5D08 - chain A; structure by X-ray diffraction, 1.75 A resolution.

# Chain A
Protein: Epoxyqueuosine reductase
Source organism: Bacillus subtilis (strain 168)
Notes: EC 1.17.99.6
UniProt: P97030 (QUEG_BACSU); numbering as in UniProt (aligned over 2-386)
Chain sequence (437 residues; numbered -27 to 409; the number before each row is that of its first residue; numbers below 1 keep their minus sign (Mse-27 is residue -27)):
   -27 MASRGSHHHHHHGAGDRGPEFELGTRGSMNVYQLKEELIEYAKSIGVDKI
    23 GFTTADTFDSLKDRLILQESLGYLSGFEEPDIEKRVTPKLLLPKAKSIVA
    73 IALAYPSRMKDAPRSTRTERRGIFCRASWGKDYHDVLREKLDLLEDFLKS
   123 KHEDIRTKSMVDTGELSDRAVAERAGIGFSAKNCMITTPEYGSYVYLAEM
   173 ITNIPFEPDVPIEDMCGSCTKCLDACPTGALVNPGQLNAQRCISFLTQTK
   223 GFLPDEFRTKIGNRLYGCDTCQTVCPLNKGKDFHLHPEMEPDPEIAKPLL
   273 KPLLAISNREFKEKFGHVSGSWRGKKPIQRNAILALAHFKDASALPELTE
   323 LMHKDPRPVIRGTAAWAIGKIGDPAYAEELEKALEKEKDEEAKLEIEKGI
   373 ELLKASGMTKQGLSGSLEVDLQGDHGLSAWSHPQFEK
Not modelled in the structure: -27 to 1, 386-409
Construct notes: initiating methionine (-27); expression tag (-26 to 1, 387-409)
Modified / non-standard residues: Mse-27, Mse1 (selenomethionine); Mse81, Mse132, Mse157, Mse172, Mse187, Mse261, Mse324, Mse380 (selenomethionine; parent Met)
Bound ions: 4Fe-4S cluster Fe site 1: Cys188, Cys191, Cys194, Cys247; 4Fe-4S cluster Fe site 2: Cys198, Cys214, Cys240, Cys243
Residues lining bound ligands:
  - cobalamin (B12): Ser32, Leu33, Arg36, Leu37, Gln40, Leu46, Ser47, Phe49, Glu50, Arg57, Tyr77, Cys97, Ala99, Tyr105, Val133, Asp134, Gly136, Leu138, Ser139, Asp140, Arg141, Ala142, Glu145, Ser152, Asn155, Cys156, Mse157, Ile158, Ser165, Val167, Tyr168, Leu169, Pro206, Gly207, Leu209, Ala211, Cys214, Ser216, Phe217, Gln220, Gly239, Cys240, Asp241, Cys243, Gln244
  - 4Fe-4S cluster (SF4), molecule 1: Ala153, Lys154, Asn155, Cys188, Cys191, Thr192, Lys193, Cys194, Val246, Cys247, Pro248, Leu249
  - 4Fe-4S cluster (SF4), molecule 2: Cys198, Pro199, Thr200, Ala202, Leu203, Leu209, Cys214, Ile215, Ser216, Cys240, Thr242, Cys243
UniProt features mapped onto this chain:
  - active site: Asp134 (Proton donor)
  - binding site (cob(II)alamin): Arg57, Cys97, Asp134, Ser139 to Arg141, Ser152, Asn155, Ile158, Leu169, Ser216, Cys240, Asp241
  - binding site ([4Fe-4S] cluster): Cys188, Cys191, Cys194, Cys198, Cys214, Cys240, Cys243, Cys247
  - binding site (tRNA): Gln220, Lys222, Asn280, Arg281, Arg295, Lys297, Lys298
What the authors report for this chain:
  - binding site for cobalamin: Arg141
  - 4Fe-4S cluster coordination: Cys188, Cys191, Cys194, Cys198, Cys214, Cys240, Cys243, Cys247
  - mutagenesis - H106A, D134A, R141A: decreased catalytic activity (citing earlier work)
  - catalytic residues: His106, Asp134, Gln220 (proposed by the authors, not directly observed)

# In short
Ligands of chain A: 4Fe-4S cluster and cobalamin. The 4Fe-4S cluster Fe site 1 is built by Cys188, Cys191,
Cys194 and Cys247. From UniProt: active-site residue Asp134, 13 cob(II)alamin-binding residues, 8 [4Fe-4S]
cluster-binding residues and 7 tRNA-binding residues. The paper reports catalytic residues His106, Asp134 and
Gln220; H106A, D134A and R141A reduce catalytic activity.
Chain A is Epoxyqueuosine reductase (Bacillus subtilis (strain 168)); the structure, Crystal structure of
selenomethionine-labeled epoxyqueuosine reductase, was determined by X-ray diffraction, deposited together
with 5D0A, 5D0B and 5T8Y.
